PDB entry 6FVT | electron microscopy, 4.10 A resolution (low resolution: residue-level contacts below are approximate; hydrogen-bond / salt-bridge calls are withheld) | chains c and d of the 47 polymer chains in the assembly

Chain c:
Protein: Proteasome subunit alpha type-3
Source organism: Saccharomyces cerevisiae (strain ATCC 204508 / S288c)
Notes: EC 3.4.25.1
UniProtKB: P23638 (PSA3_YEAST); residue numbers follow UniProt; this construct covers 2-245
Amino-acid sequence (244 residues; row label = number of the first residue in the row):
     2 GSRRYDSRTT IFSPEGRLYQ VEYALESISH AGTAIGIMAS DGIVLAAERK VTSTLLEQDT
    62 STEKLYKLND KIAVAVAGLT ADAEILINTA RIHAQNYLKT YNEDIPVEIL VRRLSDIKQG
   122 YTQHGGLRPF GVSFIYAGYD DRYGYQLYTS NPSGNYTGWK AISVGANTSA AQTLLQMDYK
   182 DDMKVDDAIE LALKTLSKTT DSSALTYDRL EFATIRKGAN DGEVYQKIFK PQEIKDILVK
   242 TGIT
UniProt features mapped onto this chain:
  - cross-link (Glycyl lysine isopeptide (Lys-Gly)): Lys100 (interchain with G-Cter in ubiquitin), Lys199 (interchain with G-Cter in ubiquitin), Lys231 (interchain with G-Cter in ubiquitin)

Chain d:
Protein: Proteasome subunit alpha type-4
Source organism: Saccharomyces cerevisiae (strain ATCC 204508 / S288c)
Notes: EC 3.4.25.1
UniProtKB: P40303 (PSA4_YEAST); residues 4-254 here = UniProt positions 4-254
Amino-acid sequence (251 residues; numbered 4 to 254; the number before each row is that of its first residue):
     4 YDRALSIFSP DGHIFQVEYA LEAVKRGTCA VGVKGKNCVV LGCERRSTLK LQDTRITPSK
    64 VSKIDSHVVL SFSGLNADSR ILIEKARVEA QSHRLTLEDP VTVEYLTRYV AGVQQRYTQS
   124 GGVRPFGVST LIAGFDPRDD EPKLYQTEPS GIYSSWSAQT IGRNSKTVRE FLEKNYDRKE
   184 PPATVEECVK LTVRSLLEVV QTGAKNIEIT VVKPDSDIVA LSSEEINQYV TQIEQEKQEQ
   244 QEQDKKKKSN H
UniProt features mapped onto this chain:
  - modified residue: Thr60 (Phosphothreonine)

How chain c and chain d interact:
Pairs across the interface - 69 pairs, chain c then chain d:
  Arg4(c) - Arg6(d)
  Asp7(c) - Tyr4(d)
  Asp7(c) - Arg6(d)
  Thr11(c) - Leu8(d)
  Thr11(c) - Arg127(d)
  Ile12(c) - Gln19(d)
  Phe13(c) - Gln19(d)
  Phe13(c) - Tyr22(d)
  Phe13(c) - Ala23(d)
  Phe13(c) - Arg127(d)
  Phe13(c) - Pro128(d)
  Ser14(c) - Tyr22(d)
  Pro15(c) - Tyr22(d)
  Glu16(c) - Glu25(d)
  Glu16(c) - Arg29(d)
  Gly17(c) - Tyr22(d)
  Gly17(c) - Ala26(d)
  Arg18(c) - Arg29(d)
  Leu19(c) - Arg127(d)
  Glu109(c) - Ile59(d)
  Arg113(c) - Arg83(d)
  Arg113(c) - Glu87(d)
  Ser116(c) - Arg83(d)
  Asp117(c) - Arg83(d)
  Asp117(c) - Ile84(d)
  Asp117(c) - Glu87(d)
  Gln120(c) - Ala80(d)
  Gln120(c) - Asp81(d)
  Gln120(c) - Ile84(d)
  Gln120(c) - Arg127(d)
  Thr123(c) - Arg127(d)
  Gln124(c) - Asp81(d)
  Gln124(c) - Tyr120(d)
  Gln124(c) - Val126(d)
  Gln124(c) - Arg127(d)
  Gln124(c) - Phe129(d)
  His125(c) - Gly125(d)
  His125(c) - Val126(d)
  Gly126(c) - Tyr4(d)
  Gly126(c) - Gly125(d)
  Gly127(c) - Tyr4(d)
  Tyr144(c) - Arg58(d)
  Tyr146(c) - Arg58(d)
  Gln147(c) - Ile59(d)
  Leu148(c) - Ile59(d)
  Tyr149(c) - Ile59(d)
  Ser154(c) - Ala80(d)
  Gly155(c) - Ala80(d)
  Gly155(c) - Arg83(d)
  Asn156(c) - Asn79(d)
  Tyr157(c) - Pro61(d)
  Tyr157(c) - Arg83(d)
  Thr158(c) - Gln55(d)
  Thr158(c) - Thr60(d)
  Gly159(c) - Gln55(d)
  Gly159(c) - Asp56(d)
  Gly159(c) - Thr60(d)
  Trp160(c) - Lys53(d)
  Trp160(c) - Leu54(d)
  Trp160(c) - Gln55(d)
  Trp160(c) - Asp56(d)
  Lys161(c) - Leu54(d)
  Lys161(c) - Gln55(d)
  Lys161(c) - Asp56(d)
  Gln173(c) - Lys53(d)
  Leu176(c) - Leu54(d)
  Gln177(c) - Lys53(d)
  Gln177(c) - Leu54(d)
  Tyr180(c) - Leu54(d)
Also at the interface, not in a pair above, chain c (41 interface residues in all): Arg9, Met39, Ala162
Also at the interface, not in a pair above, chain d (33 interface residues in all): Ile10, Leu52, Leu78, Gly130

Summary:
The interface between chain c and chain d involves 41 residues on one side and 33 on the other.
Here chain c is Proteasome subunit alpha type-3 and chain d is Proteasome subunit alpha type-4, both from
Saccharomyces cerevisiae (strain ATCC 204508 / S288c). Entry 6FVT (26S proteasome, s1 state) was determined by
electron microscopy together with 6FVW, 6FVU, 6FVV, 6FVX and 6FVY from the same study.
